PDB entry 8SS3 | electron microscopy, 3.21 A resolution | chains D and F of the 6 polymer chains in the assembly

== Chain D ==
Protein: Glutamate receptor 2, Voltage-dependent calcium channel gamma-5 subunit chimera
From: Rattus norvegicus
Reference sequence: chimeric construct of P19491, Q8VHW8: residues 10-826 from P19491 (GRIA2_RAT), isoform P19491-2 positions 25-841 (UniProt number = residue number + 15); residues 832-1035 from Q8VHW8 positions 4-207 (UniProt number = residue number - 828)
Sequence (1026 residues; each row starts with the number of its first residue):
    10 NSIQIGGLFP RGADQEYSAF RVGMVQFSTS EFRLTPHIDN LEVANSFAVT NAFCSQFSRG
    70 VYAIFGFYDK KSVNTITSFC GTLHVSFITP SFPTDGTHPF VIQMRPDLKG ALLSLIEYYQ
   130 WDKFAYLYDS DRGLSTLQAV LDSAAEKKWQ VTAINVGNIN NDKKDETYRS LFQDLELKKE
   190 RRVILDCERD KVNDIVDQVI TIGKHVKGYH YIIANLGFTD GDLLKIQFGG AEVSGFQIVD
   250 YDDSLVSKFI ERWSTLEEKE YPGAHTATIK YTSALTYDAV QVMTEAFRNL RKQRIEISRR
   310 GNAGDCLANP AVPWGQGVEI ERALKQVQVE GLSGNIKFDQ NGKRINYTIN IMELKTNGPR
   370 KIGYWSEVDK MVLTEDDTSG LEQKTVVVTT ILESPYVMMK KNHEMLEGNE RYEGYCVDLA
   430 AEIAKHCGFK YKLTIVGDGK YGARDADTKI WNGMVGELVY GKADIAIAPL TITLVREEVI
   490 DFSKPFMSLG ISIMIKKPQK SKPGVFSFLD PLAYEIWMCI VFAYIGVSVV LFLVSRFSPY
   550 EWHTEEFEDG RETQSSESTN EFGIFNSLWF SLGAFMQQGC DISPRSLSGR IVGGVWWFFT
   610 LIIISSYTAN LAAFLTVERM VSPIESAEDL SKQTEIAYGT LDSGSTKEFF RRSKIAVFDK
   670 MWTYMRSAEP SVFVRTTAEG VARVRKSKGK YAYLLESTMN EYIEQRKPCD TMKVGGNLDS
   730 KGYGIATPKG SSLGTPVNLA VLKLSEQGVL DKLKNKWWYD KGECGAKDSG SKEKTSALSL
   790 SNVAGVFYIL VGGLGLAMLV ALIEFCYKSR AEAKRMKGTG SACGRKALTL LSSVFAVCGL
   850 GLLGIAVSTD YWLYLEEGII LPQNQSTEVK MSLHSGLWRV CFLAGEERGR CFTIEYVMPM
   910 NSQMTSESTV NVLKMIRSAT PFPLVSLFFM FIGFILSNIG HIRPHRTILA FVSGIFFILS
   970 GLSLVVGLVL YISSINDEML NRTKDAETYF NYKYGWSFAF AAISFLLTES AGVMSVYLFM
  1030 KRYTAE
Unresolved in the structure: 10-391, 550-568, 776-781, 821-1035
Disulfides: Cys718-Cys773
Sequence notes: conflict Glu241 (Asn256 in P19491), Leu382 (Val397 in P19491), Glu384 (Gly405 in P19491), Asp385 (Asn406 in P19491), Gln392 (Asn413 in P19491), Ser754 (Asn775 in P19491), Val758 (Leu779 in P19491); linker (827-831)
Residues lining bound ligands:
  - Digitonin (AJP): Val514, Tyr797, Val800, Gly801, Gly804
  - ZK1 ({[7-morpholin-4-yl-2,3-dioxo-6-(trifluoromethyl)-3,4-dihydroquinoxalin-1(2H)-yl]methyl}phosphonic acid): Glu402, Tyr405, Tyr450, Pro478, Leu479, Thr480, Arg485, Gly653, Ser654, Thr686, Glu705, Thr707, Met708, Tyr732
Swiss-Prot annotation at these positions:
  - glycosylation: Asn355 (N-linked (GlcNAc...) asparagine)
What the authors report for this chain:
  - binding site for spermidine: Gln586, Gly588

== Chain F ==
Protein: Protein cornichon homolog 2
From: Homo sapiens
Reference sequence: Q6PI25 (CNIH2_HUMAN); residues 1-160 here = UniProt positions 1-160
Sequence (160 residues; row label = number of the first residue in the row):
     1 MAFTFAAFCY MLTLVLCASL IFFVIWHIIA FDELRTDFKN PIDQGNPARA RERLKNIERI
    61 CCLLRKLVVP EYSIHGLFCL MFLCAAEWVT LGLNIPLLFY HLWRYFHRPA DGSEVMYDAV
   121 SIMNADILNY CQKESWCKLA FYLLSFFYYL YSMVYTLVSF
Unresolved in the structure: 1, 38-55, 160

== Interface between chain D and chain F ==
Pairs across the interface (22; chain D residue first):
  Met527(D) - Phe5(F)
  Cys528(D) - Phe5(F)  hydrophobic
  Cys528(D) - Phe8(F)
  Phe531(D) - Phe5(F)  hydrophobic
  Phe531(D) - Leu12(F)
  Phe531(D) - Leu80(F)  hydrophobic
  Phe531(D) - Cys84(F)  hydrophobic
  Ala532(D) - Phe8(F)  hydrophobic
  Ile534(D) - Leu77(F)  hydrophobic
  Gly535(D) - Leu12(F)
  Val538(D) - Leu16(F)  hydrophobic
  Val538(D) - Ile74(F)  hydrophobic
  Val538(D) - Leu77(F)  hydrophobic
  Val539(D) - Leu16(F)  hydrophobic
  Phe541(D) - Pro70(F)  hydrophobic
  Leu542(D) - Ser19(F)
  Leu542(D) - Phe23(F)  hydrophobic
  Leu542(D) - Ile74(F)  hydrophobic
  Arg545(D) - Lys66(F)  hydrogen bond (side chain-backbone)
  Arg545(D) - Leu67(F)
  Arg545(D) - Pro70(F)
  Phe546(D) - Phe22(F)  hydrophobic
Other interface residues (no listed pair), chain D (13 interface residues in all): Glu524
Other interface residues (no listed pair), chain F (16 interface residues in all): Val15, Met81

== Summary ==
Chain D and chain F form an interface of 13 and 16 residues respectively, with 1 hydrogen bond. The
hydrogen-bonded pair is Arg545(D)-Lys66(F). Bound to chain D: Digitonin and compound ZK1. The paper reports a
binding site for spermidine at Gln586(D) and Gly588(D).
Here chain D is Glutamate receptor 2, Voltage-dependent calcium channel gamma-5 subunit chimera (Rattus
norvegicus) and chain F is Protein cornichon homolog 2 (Homo sapiens). Entry 8SS3 (Structure of LBD-TMD of
AMPA receptor GluA2 in complex with auxiliary subunits TARP gamma-5 and cornichon-2 ...) was determined by
electron microscopy, deposited together with 8SS2, 8SS4, 8SS6, 8SS7, 8SSA and 8SSB.
